PDB entry 3KUY | X-ray diffraction, 2.90 A resolution | chains E and J of the 10 polymer chains in the assembly

# Chain E
Protein: Histone H3.2
From: Xenopus laevis
UniProtKB: P84233 (H32_XENLA); residues 1-135 here correspond to UniProt positions 2-136 (UniProt number = residue number + 1)
Amino-acid sequence (135 residues; row label = number of the first residue in the row):
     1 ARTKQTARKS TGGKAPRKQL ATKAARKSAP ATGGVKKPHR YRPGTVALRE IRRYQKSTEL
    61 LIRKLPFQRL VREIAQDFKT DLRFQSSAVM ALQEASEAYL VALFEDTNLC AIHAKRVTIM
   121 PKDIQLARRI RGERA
Unresolved in the structure: 1-37, 134-135
Bound ions: Mn2+ near Asp77 (its only coordinating residue here)
Curated features (UniProtKB/Swiss-Prot):
  - modified residue: Arg2 (Asymmetric dimethylarginine), Thr3 (Phosphothreonine), Lys4 (Allysine), Gln5 (5-glutamyl dopamine), Thr6 (Phosphothreonine), Arg8 (Citrulline), Lys9 (N6,N6,N6-trimethyllysine), Ser10 (ADP-ribosylserine), Thr11 (Phosphothreonine), Lys14 (N6-(2-hydroxyisobutyryl)lysine), Arg17 (Asymmetric dimethylarginine), Lys18 (N6-(2-hydroxyisobutyryl)lysine), Lys23 (N6-(2-hydroxyisobutyryl)lysine), Arg26 (Citrulline), Lys27 (N6,N6,N6-trimethyllysine), Ser28 (ADP-ribosylserine), Lys36 (N6,N6,N6-trimethyllysine), Lys37 (N6-methyllysine), Tyr41 (Phosphotyrosine), Lys56 (N6,N6,N6-trimethyllysine) and 8 more in UniProt
  - lipidation: Cys110 (S-palmitoyl cysteine)

# Chain J
Molecule: 145-nt DNA strand
Sequence (145 nucleotides; row label = number of the first residue in the row; numbers below 1 keep their minus sign (DA-72 is residue -72)):
   -72 ATCAATATCC ACCTGCAGAT ACTACCAAAA GTGTATTTGG AAACTGCTCC ATCAAAAGGC
   -12 ATGTTCAGCT GATTCAGCTG AACATGCCTT TTGATGGAGC AGTTTCCAAA TACACTTTTG
    48 GTAGTATCTG CAGGTGGATA TTGAT
Small-molecule neighbours: N-(2,3-epoxypropyl)-1,8-naphthalimide (ATV; 2-[(2R)-oxiran-2-ylmethyl]-1H-benzo[de]isoquinoline-1,3(2H)-dione): DA-16, DG-15, DG-14

# How chain E and chain J interact
Pairs across the interface (24; chain E residue first):
  His39(E) - DG70(J)  sugar contact
  Arg40(E) - DG70(J)  sugar contact
  Tyr41(E) - DT69(J)  phosphate contact
  Tyr41(E) - DG70(J)  phosphate contact
  Arg42(E) - DG-5(J)  salt bridge to the phosphate
  Arg42(E) - DG70(J)  salt bridge to the phosphate
  Pro43(E) - DA-6(J)  phosphate contact
  Pro43(E) - DG-5(J)  sugar contact
  Thr45(E) - DT69(J)  phosphate contact
  Thr45(E) - DG70(J)  hydrogen bond to the phosphate
  Arg63(E) - DC-13(J)  salt bridge to the phosphate
  Arg72(E) - DA-22(J)  salt bridge to the phosphate
  Arg83(E) - DC-23(J)  sugar contact
  Arg83(E) - DA-22(J)  phosphate contact
  Phe84(E) - DC-23(J)  sugar contact
  Phe84(E) - DA-22(J)  hydrogen bond to the phosphate
  Gln85(E) - DC-23(J)  phosphate contact
  Ser86(E) - DC-23(J)  hydrogen bond to the phosphate
  Arg116(E) - DT-3(J)  phosphate contact
  Arg116(E) - DG-2(J)  phosphate contact
  Val117(E) - DT-3(J)  hydrogen bond to the phosphate
  Thr118(E) - DC-4(J)  hydrogen bond to the phosphate
  Thr118(E) - DT-3(J)  hydrogen bond to the phosphate
  Met120(E) - DG-2(J)  phosphate contact
Interface residues without a listed pair, chain E (18 interface residues in all): Leu82, Lys115
Interface residues without a listed pair, chain J (13 interface residues in all): DG-14, DT-8, DA71

# Summary
18 residues of chain E face 13 of chain J across their interface, with 6 hydrogen bonds and 4 salt bridges.
Polar pairs include Thr45(E)-DG70(J), Phe84(E)-DA-22(J) and Ser86(E)-DC-23(J). Ligands of chain J:
N-(2,3-epoxypropyl)-1,8-naphthalimide.
Chain E is Histone H3.2 (Xenopus laevis) and chain J is a 145-nt DNA strand; the structure, DNA Stretching in
the Nucleosome Facilitates Alkylation by an Intercalating Antitumor Agent, was determined by X-ray
diffraction.
